PDB entry 4NQZ | X-ray diffraction, 2.60 A resolution | chains A and B of the 4 polymer chains in the assembly

# Chain A (and B)
Name: Enoyl-[acyl-carrier-protein] reductase [NADH] FabI
Source organism: Pseudomonas aeruginosa
Notes: EC 1.3.1.9; chain B of this document is another copy of the same molecule, construct and numbering; everything in this record applies to it too
UniProt: Q9ZFE4 (FABI_PSEAE); residue numbers follow UniProt; this construct covers 1-265
Amino-acid sequence (273 residues; each row starts with the number of its first residue):
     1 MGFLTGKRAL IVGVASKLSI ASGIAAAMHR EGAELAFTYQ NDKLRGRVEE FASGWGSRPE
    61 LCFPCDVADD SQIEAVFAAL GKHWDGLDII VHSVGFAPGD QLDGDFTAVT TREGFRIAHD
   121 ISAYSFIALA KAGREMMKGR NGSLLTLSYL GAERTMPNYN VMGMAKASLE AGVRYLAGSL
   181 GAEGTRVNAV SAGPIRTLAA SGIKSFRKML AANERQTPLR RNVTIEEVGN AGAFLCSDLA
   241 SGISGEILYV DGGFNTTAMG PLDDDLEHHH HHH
Disordered / not traced: 1, 198-207, 260-273 (chain B: 1, 196-209, 259-273)
Differences from the reference sequence: expression tag (266-273)

# Interface between chain A and chain B
Pairs across the interface (86; chain A residue first):
  Val67(A) - Arg112(B)  hydrogen bond (backbone-side chain)
  Ala68(A) - Arg112(B)  hydrogen bond (backbone-side chain)
  Asp69(A) - Arg112(B)
  Asp70(A) - Arg112(B)  salt bridge
  Ile73(A) - Arg112(B)
  Asp105(A) - Arg134(B)  salt bridge
  Asp105(A) - Ser179(B)  hydrogen bond
  Phe106(A) - Ile127(B)  hydrophobic
  Phe106(A) - Tyr175(B)  hydrophobic
  Phe106(A) - Leu176(B)  hydrophobic
  Thr107(A) - Lys131(B)
  Thr107(A) - Arg134(B)
  Thr107(A) - Leu176(B)
  Thr107(A) - Ser179(B)  hydrogen bond
  Thr107(A) - Leu180(B)
  Ala108(A) - Lys131(B)  hydrogen bond (backbone-side chain)
  Ala108(A) - Arg134(B)
  Thr110(A) - Tyr124(B)  hydrogen bond (backbone-side chain)
  Thr110(A) - Lys131(B)
  Thr111(A) - Tyr124(B)
  Arg112(A) - Val67(B)  hydrogen bond (side chain-backbone)
  Arg112(A) - Ala68(B)
  Arg112(A) - Asp70(B)  salt bridge
  Arg112(A) - Ile73(B)
  Arg112(A) - Asp120(B)  salt bridge
  Arg112(A) - Tyr124(B)  hydrogen bond (backbone-side chain)
  Phe115(A) - His119(B)
  Phe115(A) - Ala123(B)  hydrophobic
  Phe115(A) - Tyr124(B)  hydrophobic
  Phe115(A) - Ser168(B)
  Arg116(A) - Arg116(B)
  His119(A) - Phe115(B)
  His119(A) - His119(B)
  His119(A) - Ser168(B)  hydrogen bond
  Asp120(A) - Arg112(B)  salt bridge
  Ala123(A) - Phe115(B)  hydrophobic
  Tyr124(A) - Thr110(B)
  Tyr124(A) - Thr111(B)
  Tyr124(A) - Arg112(B)  hydrogen bond (side chain-backbone)
  Tyr124(A) - Phe115(B)  hydrophobic
  Ile127(A) - Phe106(B)  hydrophobic
  Ile127(A) - Met164(B)  hydrophobic
  Lys131(A) - Thr107(B)
  Lys131(A) - Ala108(B)  hydrogen bond (side chain-backbone)
  Lys131(A) - Thr110(B)  hydrogen bond (side chain-backbone)
  Arg134(A) - Asp105(B)  salt bridge
  Arg134(A) - Thr107(B)
  Arg134(A) - Ala108(B)
  Gly151(A) - Tyr175(B)  hydrogen bond (backbone-side chain)
  Ala152(A) - Arg174(B)  hydrogen bond (backbone-side chain)
  Glu153(A) - Arg174(B)  hydrogen bond (backbone-side chain)
  Arg154(A) - Tyr175(B)
  Thr155(A) - Arg174(B)
  Thr155(A) - Tyr175(B)
  Tyr159(A) - Tyr175(B)
  Asn160(A) - Tyr175(B)
  Gly163(A) - Ala171(B)
  Gly163(A) - Tyr175(B)
  Met164(A) - Ser168(B)  hydrogen bond (backbone-side chain)
  Met164(A) - Leu169(B)
  Met164(A) - Ala171(B)  hydrophobic
  Met164(A) - Gly172(B)
  Met164(A) - Tyr175(B)
  Ala167(A) - Ala167(B)
  Ser168(A) - His119(B)  hydrogen bond
  Ser168(A) - Met164(B)
  Ala171(A) - Gly163(B)
  Ala171(A) - Ala167(B)  hydrophobic
  Gly172(A) - Met164(B)
  Arg174(A) - Ala152(B)  hydrogen bond (side chain-backbone)
  Arg174(A) - Glu153(B)  hydrogen bond (side chain-backbone)
  Arg174(A) - Thr155(B)
  Tyr175(A) - Phe106(B)  hydrophobic
  Tyr175(A) - Gly151(B)  hydrogen bond (side chain-backbone)
  Tyr175(A) - Arg154(B)  hydrogen bond (side chain-backbone)
  Tyr175(A) - Thr155(B)
  Tyr175(A) - Met156(B)
  Tyr175(A) - Tyr159(B)
  Tyr175(A) - Asn160(B)
  Tyr175(A) - Gly163(B)
  Leu176(A) - Phe106(B)  hydrophobic
  Leu176(A) - Thr107(B)
  Ser179(A) - Asp105(B)  hydrogen bond
  Ser179(A) - Phe106(B)
  Ser179(A) - Thr107(B)  hydrogen bond
  Leu180(A) - Thr107(B)
Also at the interface, not in a pair above, chain A (42 interface residues in all): Ala130, Met156, Leu169
Also at the interface, not in a pair above, chain B (43 interface residues in all): Asp69, Ala128, Ala130

# Summary
Chain A and chain B form an interface of 42 and 43 residues respectively; the contacts include 23 hydrogen
bonds and 6 salt bridges. Among the polar pairs are Asp70(A)-Arg112(B), Asp105(A)-Arg134(B) and
Arg112(A)-Asp120(B).
Both chains are Enoyl-[acyl-carrier-protein] reductase [NADH] FabI (Pseudomonas aeruginosa). Entry 4NQZ
(Crystal Structure of the Pseudomonas aeruginosa Enoyl-Acyl Carrier Protein Reductase (FabI) in apo form) was
determined by X-ray diffraction (same publication as 4NR0).
